PDB entry 3DX3 | X-ray diffraction, 1.42 A resolution | chain A

[Chain A]
Protein: Alpha-mannosidase 2
From: Drosophila melanogaster
Notes: EC 3.2.1.114; fragment: Catalytic domain
UniProtKB: Q24451 (MAN2_DROME); residues 13-1045 here correspond to UniProt positions 76-1108 (UniProt number = residue number + 63)
Chain sequence (1045 residues; row label = number of the first residue in the row):
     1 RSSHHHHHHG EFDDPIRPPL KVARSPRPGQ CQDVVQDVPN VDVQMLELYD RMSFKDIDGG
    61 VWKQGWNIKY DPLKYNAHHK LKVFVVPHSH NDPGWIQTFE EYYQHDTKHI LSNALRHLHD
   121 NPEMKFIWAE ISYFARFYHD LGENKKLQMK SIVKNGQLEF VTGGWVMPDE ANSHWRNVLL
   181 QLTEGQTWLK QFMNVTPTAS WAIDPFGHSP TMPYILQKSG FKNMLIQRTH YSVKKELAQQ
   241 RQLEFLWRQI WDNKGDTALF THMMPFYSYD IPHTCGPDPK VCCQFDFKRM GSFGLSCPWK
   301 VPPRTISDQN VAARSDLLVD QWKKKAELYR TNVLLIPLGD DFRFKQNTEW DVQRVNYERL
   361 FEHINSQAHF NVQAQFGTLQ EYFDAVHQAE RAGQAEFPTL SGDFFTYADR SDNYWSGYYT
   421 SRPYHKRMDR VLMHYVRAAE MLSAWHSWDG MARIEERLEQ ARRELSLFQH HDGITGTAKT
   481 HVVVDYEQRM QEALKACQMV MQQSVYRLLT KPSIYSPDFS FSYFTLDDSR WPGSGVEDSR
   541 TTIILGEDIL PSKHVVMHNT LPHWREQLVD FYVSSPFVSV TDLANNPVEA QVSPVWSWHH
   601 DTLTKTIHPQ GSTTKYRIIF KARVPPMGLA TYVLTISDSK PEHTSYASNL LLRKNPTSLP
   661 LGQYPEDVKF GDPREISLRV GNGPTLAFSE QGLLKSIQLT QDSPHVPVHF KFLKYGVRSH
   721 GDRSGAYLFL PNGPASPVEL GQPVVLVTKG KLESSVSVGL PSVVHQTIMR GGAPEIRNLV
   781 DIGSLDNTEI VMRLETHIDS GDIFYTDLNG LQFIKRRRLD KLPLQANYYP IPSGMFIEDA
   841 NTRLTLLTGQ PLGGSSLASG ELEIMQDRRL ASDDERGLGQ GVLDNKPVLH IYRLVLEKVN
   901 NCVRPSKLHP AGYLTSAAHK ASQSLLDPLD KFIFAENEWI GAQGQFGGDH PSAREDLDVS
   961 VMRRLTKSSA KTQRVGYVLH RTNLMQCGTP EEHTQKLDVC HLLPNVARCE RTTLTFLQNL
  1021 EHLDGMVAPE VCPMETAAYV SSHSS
Unresolved in the structure: 1-30
Sequence notes: expression tag (1-12)
UniProt features mapped onto this chain:
  - active site: Asp204 (Nucleophile)
  - binding site (Zn(2+)): His90, Asp92, Asp204, His471
Disulfides: Cys31-Cys1032, Cys275-Cys282, Cys283-Cys297, Cys902-Cys987, Cys1000-Cys1009
Glycans and other covalent adducts: N-acetylglucosamine (NAG) linked to Asn194
Ion coordination: Zn2+: His90, Asp92, Asp204, His471 (together with YTB)
Ligand contacts: YTB ((1R,2R,3S,4R,5R)-5-aminocyclopentane-1,2,3,4-tetrol): His90, Asp92, Trp95, Asp204, Phe206, Arg228, Tyr269, Asp341, Trp415, His471, Asp472, Thr477, Tyr727, Arg876

[Overview]
Chain A binds compound YTB. Covalently linked N-acetylglucosamine: at Asn194. His90, Asp92, Asp204 and His471
coordinate Zn2+. Curated annotation (UniProt) lists active-site residue Asp204 and 4 Zn2+-binding residues.
Chain A is Alpha-mannosidase 2 (Drosophila melanogaster); the structure, Golgi alpha-Mannosidase II in complex
with Mannostatin analog (1R,2R,3S,4R,5R)-5-aminocyclopentane-1,2,3,4-tetraol, was determined by X-ray
diffraction, deposited together with 3DX0, 3DX1, 3DX2 and 3DX4.
